2QB7 - chain A; structure by X-ray diffraction, 1.60 A resolution.

== Chain A ==
Molecule: Exopolyphosphatase
From: Saccharomyces cerevisiae
Notes: EC 3.6.1.11
UniProt: P38698 (PPX1_YEAST); residues 1-397 here = UniProt positions 1-397
Amino-acid sequence (397 residues; numbered 1 to 397; the number before each row is that of its first residue):
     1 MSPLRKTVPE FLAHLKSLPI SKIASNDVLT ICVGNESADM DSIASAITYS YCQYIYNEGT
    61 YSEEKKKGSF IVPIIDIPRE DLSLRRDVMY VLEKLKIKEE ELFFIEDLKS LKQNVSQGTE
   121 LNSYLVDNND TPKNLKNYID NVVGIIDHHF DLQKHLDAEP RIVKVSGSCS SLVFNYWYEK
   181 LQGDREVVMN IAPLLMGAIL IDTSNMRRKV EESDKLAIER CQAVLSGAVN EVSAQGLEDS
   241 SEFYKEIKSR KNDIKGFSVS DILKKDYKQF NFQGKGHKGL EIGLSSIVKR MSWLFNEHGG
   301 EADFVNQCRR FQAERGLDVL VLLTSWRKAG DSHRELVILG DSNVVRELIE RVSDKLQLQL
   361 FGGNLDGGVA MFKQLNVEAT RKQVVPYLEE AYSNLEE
Disordered / not traced: 1-4
Curated features (UniProtKB/Swiss-Prot):
  - binding site (Mg(2+)): Asp41, Asp127, His148
  - binding site (Mn(2+)): Asp41, Asp127, His148
  - binding site (ATP): His149, Ser286, Arg381

== Summary ==
Curated annotation (UniProt) lists 3 Mg2+-binding residues, 3 Mn2+-binding residues and 3 ATP-binding
residues.
Chain A is Exopolyphosphatase (Saccharomyces cerevisiae); the structure, Saccharomyces cerevisiae cytosolic
exopolyphosphatase, phosphate complex, was determined by X-ray diffraction, deposited together with 2QB6 and
2QB8.
